Entry 9IV2 (electron microscopy, 3.53 A resolution); this record covers chains B and G of the 4 polymer chains in the assembly.

[Chain B]
Protein: Guanine nucleotide-binding protein G(I)/G(S)/G(T) subunit beta-1
From: Homo sapiens
UniProtKB: P62873 (GBB1_HUMAN); numbering as in UniProt (aligned over 2-340)
Amino-acid sequence (344 residues; row label = number of the first residue in the row; numbers below 1 keep their minus sign (Gly-3 is residue -3)):
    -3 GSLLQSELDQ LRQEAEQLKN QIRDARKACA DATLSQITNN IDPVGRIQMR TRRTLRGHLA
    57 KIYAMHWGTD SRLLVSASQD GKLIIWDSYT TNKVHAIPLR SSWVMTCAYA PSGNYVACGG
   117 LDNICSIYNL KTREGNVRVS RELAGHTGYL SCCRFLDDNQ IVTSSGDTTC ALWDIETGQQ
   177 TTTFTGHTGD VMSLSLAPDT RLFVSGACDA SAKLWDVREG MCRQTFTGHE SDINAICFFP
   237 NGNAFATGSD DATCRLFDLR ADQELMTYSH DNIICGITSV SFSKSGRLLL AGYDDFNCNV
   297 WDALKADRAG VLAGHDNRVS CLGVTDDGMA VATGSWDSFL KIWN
Unresolved in the structure: -3 to 2
Construct notes: expression tag (-3 to 1)
UniProt features mapped onto this chain:
  - modified residue: Ser2 (N-acetylserine), His266 (Phosphohistidine)
  - natural variant: Leu30 (L30F: In MRD42; uncertain significance), Arg52 (R52G: In MRD42), Gly64 (G64V: In MRD42), Asp76 (D76E: In MRD42; D76G: In MRD42), Gly77 (G77S: In MRD42), Lys78 (K78R: In MRD42), Ile80 (I80N: In MRD42; I80T: In MRD42), His91 (H91R: In MRD42; uncertain significance), Ala92 (A92T: In MRD42), Pro94 (P94S: In MRD42), Leu95 (L95P: In MRD42), Arg96 (R96L: In MRD42), 5 further natural variant entries in UniProt

[Chain G]
Protein: Guanine nucleotide-binding protein G(I)/G(S)/G(O) subunit gamma-2
From: Homo sapiens
UniProtKB: P59768 (GBG2_HUMAN); numbering as in UniProt (aligned over 1-71)
Amino-acid sequence (71 residues; numbered 1 to 71; the number before each row is that of its first residue):
     1 MASNNTASIA QARKLVEQLK MEANIDRIKV SKAAADLMAY CEAHAKEDPL LTPVPASENP
    61 FREKKFFCAI L
Unresolved in the structure: 1-4, 63-71
UniProt features mapped onto this chain:
  - modified residue: Ala2 (N-acetylalanine), Cys68 (Cysteine methyl ester)
  - lipidation: Cys68 (S-geranylgeranyl cysteine)

[Interface between chain B and chain G]
Pairs across the interface - 47 pairs, chain B then chain G:
  Leu14(B) - Leu19(G)  hydrophobic
  Arg22(B) - Arg27(G)
  Cys25(B) - Arg27(G)
  Cys25(B) - Lys29(G)
  Cys25(B) - Val30(G)  hydrophobic
  Asp27(B) - Lys29(G)
  Leu30(B) - Ala34(G)  hydrophobic
  Thr34(B) - Met38(G)
  Val40(B) - Leu51(G)  hydrophobic
  Ile43(B) - Leu50(G)
  Arg48(B) - Phe61(G)  hydrogen bond (side chain-backbone)
  Arg48(B) - Arg62(G)  hydrogen bond (side chain-backbone)
  Ser84(B) - Phe61(G)
  Thr181(B) - Gln11(G)
  Met217(B) - Gln18(G)
  Cys218(B) - Gln18(G)
  Arg219(B) - Glu22(G)
  Gln220(B) - Glu22(G)
  Gln220(B) - Ile25(G)
  Thr221(B) - Glu22(G)  hydrogen bond (backbone-side chain)
  Phe235(B) - Leu37(G)  hydrophobic
  Phe235(B) - Tyr40(G)  hydrophobic
  Arg256(B) - Ile25(G)
  Arg256(B) - Asp26(G)  salt bridge
  Arg256(B) - Arg27(G)  hydrogen bond (backbone-side chain)
  Arg256(B) - Ile28(G)
  Ala257(B) - Arg27(G)  hydrogen bond (backbone-side chain)
  Ala257(B) - Val30(G)  hydrophobic
  Leu261(B) - Val30(G)  hydrophobic
  Lys280(B) - Tyr40(G)  hydrogen bond (backbone-side chain)
  Ser281(B) - Tyr40(G)
  Ser281(B) - Cys41(G)  hydrogen bond (backbone-side chain)
  Ser281(B) - His44(G)
  Ser281(B) - Asp48(G)  hydrogen bond
  Ser281(B) - Leu51(G)
  Gly282(B) - Cys41(G)
  Arg283(B) - Cys41(G)
  Arg283(B) - Glu42(G)  salt bridge
  Leu300(B) - Met38(G)  hydrophobic
  Gly324(B) - Asp48(G)
  Gly324(B) - Pro49(G)
  Met325(B) - Pro49(G)  hydrophobic
  Met325(B) - Asn59(G)
  Met325(B) - Pro60(G)
  Met325(B) - Phe61(G)  hydrophobic
  Ala326(B) - Phe61(G)  hydrophobic
  Ile338(B) - Phe61(G)  hydrophobic
Other interface residues (no listed pair), chain B (42 interface residues in all): Leu7, Lys15, Arg49, Tyr85, Pro236, Asp254, Asp258, Gln259, Ser279, Leu284, Asp323, Val327, Asn340
Other interface residues (no listed pair), chain G (27 interface residues in all): Ala12, Val16

[Overview]
42 residues of chain B and 27 residues of chain G are in contact, with 8 hydrogen bonds and 2 salt bridges.
Polar pairs include Arg256(B)-Asp26(G), Arg283(B)-Glu42(G) and Arg48(B)-Phe61(G).
Here chain B is Guanine nucleotide-binding protein G(I)/G(S)/G(T) subunit beta-1 and chain G is Guanine
nucleotide-binding protein G(I)/G(S)/G(O) subunit gamma-2, both from Homo sapiens. Entry 9IV2 (Identification,
structure and agonist design of an androgen membrane receptor) was determined by electron microscopy,
deposited together with 8X9S, 8X9T, 8X9U and 9IV1.
